PDB entry 9C3E | electron microscopy, 3.50 A resolution | chains B and F of the 9 polymer chains in the assembly

Chain B:
Name: TCRb (EGFP fusion)
From: Homo sapiens
Sequence (557 residues; numbered 1 to 557; the number before each row is that of its first residue):
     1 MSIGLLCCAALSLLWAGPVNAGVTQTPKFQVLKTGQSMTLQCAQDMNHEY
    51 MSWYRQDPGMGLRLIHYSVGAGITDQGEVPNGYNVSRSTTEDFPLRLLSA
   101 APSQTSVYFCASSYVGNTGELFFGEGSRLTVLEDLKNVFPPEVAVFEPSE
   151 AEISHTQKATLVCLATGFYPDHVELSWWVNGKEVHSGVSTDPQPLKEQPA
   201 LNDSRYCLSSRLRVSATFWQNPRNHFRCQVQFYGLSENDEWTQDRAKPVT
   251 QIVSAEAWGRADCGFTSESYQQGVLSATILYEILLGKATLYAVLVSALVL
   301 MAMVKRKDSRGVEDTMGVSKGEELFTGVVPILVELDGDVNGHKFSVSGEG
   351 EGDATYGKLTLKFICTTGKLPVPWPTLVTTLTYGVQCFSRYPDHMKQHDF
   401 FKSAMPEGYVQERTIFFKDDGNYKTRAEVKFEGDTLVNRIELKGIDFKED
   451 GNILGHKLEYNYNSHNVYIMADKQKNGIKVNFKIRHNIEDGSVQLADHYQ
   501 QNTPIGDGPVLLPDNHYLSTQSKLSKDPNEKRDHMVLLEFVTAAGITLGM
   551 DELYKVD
Unresolved in the structure: 1-21, 303-557
Disulfides: Cys42-Cys110, Cys163-Cys228
Covalent attachments: N-acetylglucosamine (NAG) linked to Asn84
From the paper describing this entry:
  - mutagenesis - T130C/H172C (approximately 50%): decreased signaling in response to HLA-antigen tetramers
  - mutagenesis - T130C/H172C: increased expression

Chain F:
Name: T-cell surface glycoprotein CD3 epsilon chain
From: Homo sapiens
Reference sequence: P07766 (CD3E_HUMAN); numbering as in UniProt (aligned over 1-207)
Sequence (207 residues; row label = number of the first residue in the row):
     1 MQSGTHWRVLGLCLLSVGVWGQDGNEEMGGITQTPYKVSISGTTVILTCP
    51 QYPGSEILWQHNDKNIGGDEDDKNIGSDEDHLSLKEFSELEQSGYYVCYP
   101 RGSKPEDANFYLYLRARVCENCMEMDVMSVATIVIVDICITGGLLLLVYY
   151 WSKNRKAKAKPVTRGAGAGGRQRGQNKERPPPVPNPDYEPIRKGQRDLYS
   201 GLNQRRI
Unresolved in the structure: 1-32, 68-73, 101-103, 156-207
Disulfides: Cys49-Cys98, Cys119-Cys122

How chain B and chain F interact:
Contacting residue pairs (10):
  Trp258(B) with Glu89(F); Leu90(F)
  Glu268(B) with Arg117(F), salt bridge
  Ile279(B) with Met125(F), hydrophobic
  Ile283(B) with Asp137(F)
  Lys287(B) with Asp137(F); Thr141(F)
  Leu290(B) with Ile138(F), hydrophobic; Thr141(F); Leu145(F), hydrophobic
Interface residues without a listed pair, chain B (9 interface residues in all): Glu256, Ala257, Glu282
Interface residues without a listed pair, chain F (12 interface residues in all): Arg115, Ile133, Val134, Gly142

Overview:
9 residues of chain B face 12 of chain F across their interface, with 1 salt bridge. The salt-bridged pair is
Glu268(B)-Arg117(F). N-acetylglucosamine is covalently linked to Asn84(B). The paper reports that T130C/H172C
of chain B reduce signaling in response to HLA-antigen tetramers; T130C/H172C of chain B increase expression.
Here chain B is TCRb (EGFP fusion) and chain F is T-cell surface glycoprotein CD3 epsilon chain, both from
Homo sapiens. Entry 9C3E (TCR - CD3 complex bound to HLA) was determined by electron microscopy, deposited
together with 9BBC.
